Entry 8IPQ (electron microscopy, 3.50 A resolution); this record covers chains B and A.

# Chain B
Molecule: Transmembrane ATP-binding protein ABC transporter cydD
From: Mycolicibacterium smegmatis
Notes: EC 3.6.3.25
UniProtKB: A0A8B4R4Z5 (A0A8B4R4Z5_MYCSM); numbering as in UniProt (aligned over 2-509)
Sequence (515 residues; each row starts with the number of its first residue; numbers below 1 keep their minus sign (Ser-5 is residue -5)):
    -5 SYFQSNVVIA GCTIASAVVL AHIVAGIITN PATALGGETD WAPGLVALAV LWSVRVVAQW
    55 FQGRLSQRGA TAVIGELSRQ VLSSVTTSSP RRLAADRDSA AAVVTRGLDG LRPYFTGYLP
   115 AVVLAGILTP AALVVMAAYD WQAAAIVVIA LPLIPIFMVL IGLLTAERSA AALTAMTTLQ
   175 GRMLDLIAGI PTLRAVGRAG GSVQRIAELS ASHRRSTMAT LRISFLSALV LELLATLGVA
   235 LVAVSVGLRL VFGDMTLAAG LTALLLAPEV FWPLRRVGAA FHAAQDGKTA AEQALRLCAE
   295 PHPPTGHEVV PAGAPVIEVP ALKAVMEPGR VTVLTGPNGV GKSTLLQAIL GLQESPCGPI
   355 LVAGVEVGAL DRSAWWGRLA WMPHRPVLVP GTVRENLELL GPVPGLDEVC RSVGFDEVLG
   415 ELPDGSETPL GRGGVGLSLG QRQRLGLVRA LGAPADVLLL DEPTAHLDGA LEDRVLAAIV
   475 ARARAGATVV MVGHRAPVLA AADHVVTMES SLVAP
Unresolved in the structure: 27-32, 506-509
Sequence notes: expression tag (-5 to 1)

# Chain A
Molecule: Component linked with the assembly of cytochrome' ABC transporter ATP-binding protein CydC
From: Mycolicibacterium smegmatis
UniProtKB: A0A8B4R833 (A0A8B4R833_MYCSM); residues 4-515 here correspond to UniProt positions 2-513 (UniProt number = residue number - 2)
Sequence (531 residues; row label = number of the first residue in the row):
     1 VPLLRHDPLL RLTLELLRPR LGRFLLAAAL GVLSLGSALA LAGISAWLIT RAWQMPPVLD
    61 LTVAVVAVRA LGISRGVLGY CQRLASHDSA LRAAANARTG LYRKLADAPP DEAMRLPSGE
   121 LVARLGPAVD ELADVLVRAL LPIVVAVVLG CAAVGVIAVI SPASAAVLAV CLVVAGVVAP
   181 ALAARAAHAS ETVAAEHRSQ RDTAGMLALE HAPELRVSGR LDSVIATFER HHRAWGEAAD
   241 RAAAPAAVAA AMPTAAMGVS VVGAVIAGIA LAPTVAPTTA AILMLLPLSA FEATTALPDA
   301 AAQLMRSRVA ARRLLELTTP TPLRSRPDVA TVDLAPGDRL AVVGPSGSGK TTMLMAIADR
   361 LNGAGGETPQ RAAVFAEDAH LFDTTVRDNL LVVRGDATDT ELVAALDRVG LGEWLAGLPD
   421 GLSTVLVGGA AAVSAGQRRR LLIARALISA FPVVLLDEPT ENLDAGDARQ MLEGLLTPGA
   481 LFAADRTVVV ATHHLPPGFD CPIVRCTGRL AVAGRYLGGI KAFDYKDDDD K
Unresolved in the structure: 1-5, 318-326, 508-531
Sequence notes: expression tag (1-3, 516-531)

# Chain B / chain A interface
Pairs across the interface - 131 pairs, chain B then chain A:
  Leu14(B) with Val265(A), hydrophobic; Leu288(A), hydrophobic
  Val18(B) with Met284(A), hydrophobic
  Ile21(B) with Ile269(A), hydrophobic; Met284(A), hydrophobic
  Ile22(B) with Ala281(A), hydrophobic
  Thr23(B) with Trp53(A)
  Trp35(B) with Ile269(A)
  Leu39(B) with Val265(A), hydrophobic; Ile266(A), hydrophobic
  Trp46(B) with Thr254(A); Gly258(A); Val261(A)
  Arg49(B) with Thr254(A)
  Val50(B) with Ala251(A); Thr254(A); Ala255(A)
  Gln53(B) with Ala251(A); Thr254(A), hydrogen bond
  Trp54(B) with Ala247(A); Val248(A); Ala251(A)
  Arg58(B) with Ala247(A)
  Arg62(B) with Asp240(A), salt bridge
  Gly69(B) with His232(A)
  Leu76(B) with Ile225(A), hydrophobic; Phe228(A), hydrophobic
  Val79(B) with Leu209(A), hydrophobic
  Thr80(B) with Ala208(A); Arg216(A), hydrogen bond (backbone-side chain); Leu221(A)
  Thr81(B) with Arg216(A)
  Ser82(B) with Arg216(A)
  Leu87(B) with Leu209(A); Ala212(A), hydrophobic
  Arg91(B) with Leu209(A)
  Ala94(B) with Leu209(A)
  Ala95(B) with Met206(A), hydrophobic; Leu209(A)
  Arg100(B) with Arg198(A)
  Asp103(B) with Arg198(A), salt bridge
  Arg106(B) with Trp235(A)
  Leu178(B) with Val122(A), hydrophobic
  Asp179(B) with His380(A), salt bridge; Leu381(A); Phe382(A); Asp383(A), hydrogen bond (side chain-backbone)
  Ile181(B) with Leu121(A); Leu125(A), hydrophobic
  Ala182(B) with Ser118(A), hydrogen bond (backbone-side chain); Val122(A), hydrophobic; His380(A)
  Gly183(B) with His380(A); Phe382(A)
  Ile184(B) with Tyr102(A), hydrophobic; Leu105(A); Leu121(A), hydrophobic
  Thr186(B) with Ala379(A); His380(A), hydrogen bond (side chain-backbone); Arg445(A)
  Leu187(B) with Phe382(A), hydrophobic; Val392(A), hydrophobic
  Arg188(B) with Leu105(A); Asp107(A), hydrogen bond (side chain-backbone); Ala108(A)
  Ala189(B) with Ala373(A)
  Val190(B) with Gln370(A)
  Arg192(B) with Leu391(A); Val392(A), hydrogen bond (side chain-backbone); Val393(A); Arg394(A); Gly395(A)
  Ser196(B) with Tyr102(A), hydrogen bond (backbone-side chain)
  Val197(B) with Tyr102(A), hydrogen bond (backbone-side chain); Arg103(A)
  Ile200(B) with Thr99(A); Tyr102(A), hydrophobic
  Ser204(B) with Thr99(A)
  Arg208(B) with Asp88(A), salt bridge; Leu91(A); Arg92(A)
  Thr211(B) with Leu91(A)
  Met212(B) with Asp88(A); Leu91(A), hydrophobic
  Leu215(B) with His87(A)
  Arg216(B) with Tyr80(A); Leu84(A)
  Phe219(B) with Tyr80(A), hydrophobic; Arg83(A); His87(A)
  Leu220(B) with Tyr80(A), hydrophobic
  Ala222(B) with Arg83(A)
  Leu223(B) with Gly76(A); Tyr80(A), hydrophobic
  Glu226(B) with Arg83(A)
  Leu227(B) with Ile73(A), hydrophobic
  Thr230(B) with Leu41(A); Gly72(A); Arg75(A)
  Ala234(B) with Val68(A)
  Ala237(B) with Ser45(A); Leu48(A)
  Val238(B) with Val65(A), hydrophobic; Val68(A), hydrophobic
  Val240(B) with Ile49(A), hydrophobic
  Gly241(B) with Leu48(A); Ile49(A); Ala52(A)
  Leu244(B) with Trp53(A), hydrophobic
  Val245(B) with Ala52(A); Met55(A); Pro56(A)
  Leu251(B) with Ile49(A), hydrophobic
  Leu255(B) with Leu285(A), hydrophobic
  Leu258(B) with Ser45(A); Ile49(A), hydrophobic
  Leu259(B) with Leu288(A), hydrophobic
  Leu346(B) with Pro213(A), hydrophobic
  Trp370(B) with Arg216(A); Val217(A)
  Trp375(B) with Glu214(A); Val217(A)
  Pro377(B) with Glu214(A)
  Arg379(B) with His211(A), hydrogen bond (backbone-side chain); Glu214(A)
  Pro380(B) with His211(A), hydrogen bond (backbone-side chain)
  Val381(B) with His211(A)
  Glu392(B) with Arg220(A), hydrogen bond (backbone-side chain)
  Leu393(B) with Arg220(A), hydrogen bond (backbone-side chain)
  Leu394(B) with Ser218(A)
  Gly395(B) with Arg220(A)
Interface residues without a listed pair, chain B (99 interface residues in all): Ile17, Pro25, Leu42, Ala43, Gly57, Gln61, Thr65, Ser72, Val98, Thr99, Pro185, Gly191, Ala193, Leu231, Gly247, Trp266, Arg269, Gln341, Leu382, Val383, Pro396, Arg426
Interface residues without a listed pair, chain A (98 interface residues in all): Thr50, Val58, Leu61, Arg69, Val77, Ala95, Arg98, Ala106, Ala113, Arg201, Asp202, Leu207, Glu210, Gly236, Ala243, Val262, Ala272, Pro273, Pro277, Glu292, Val374, Phe451

# In short
Chain B and chain A form an interface of 99 and 98 residues respectively, with 13 hydrogen bonds and 4 salt
bridges. Among the polar pairs are Arg62(B)-Asp240(A), Asp103(B)-Arg198(A) and Asp179(B)-His380(A).
Chain B is Transmembrane ATP-binding protein ABC transporter cydD and chain A is Component linked with the
assembly of cytochrome' ABC transporter ATP-binding protein CydC, both from Mycolicibacterium smegmatis; the
structure, Cryo-EM structure of heme transporter CydDC from Mycobacterium smegmatis in the inward facing apo
state, was determined by electron microscopy (same publication as 8IPR, 8IPS and 8IPT).
